2UUA - chains A and E of the 23 polymer chains in the assembly; structure by X-ray diffraction, 2.90 A resolution.

# Chain A
Molecule: 16S RRNA
From: Thermus thermophilus
Sequence (1522 nucleotides; each row starts with the number of its first residue; note: 47 numbers in that range are skipped by the numbering (no residue carries them; nothing is unmodelled there); a row labelled like 189A-189L holds insertion residues (189A, then the next letters in order); numbering starts at 0):
     0 UUUGUUGGAG AGUUUGAUCC UGGCUCAGGG UGAACGCUGG CGGCGUGCCU AAGACAUGCA
    60 AGUCGUGCGG GCCG
    76 CGGGGUUUU
    88 ACUCCG
    96 UGGUCAGCGG CGGACGGGUG AGUAACGCGU GGGU
  129A G
   130 ACCUACCCGG AAGAGGGGGA CAACCCGGGG AAACUCGGGC UAAUCCCCCA UGUGGACCCG
189A-189L CCCCUUGGGGUG
   190 UGUCCAAAGG GCUUU
   216 GCCCGCUUCC GGAUGGGCCC GCGUCCCAUC AGCUAGUUGG UGGGGUAAUG GCCCACCAAG
   276 GCGACGACGG GUAGCCGGUC UGAGAGGAUG GCCGGCCACA GGGGCACUGA GACACGGGCC
   336 CCACUCCUAC GGGAGGCAGC AGUUAGGAAU CUUCCGCAAU GGGCGCAAGC CUGACGGAGC
   396 GACGCCGCUU GGAGGAAGAA GCCCUUCGGG GUGUAAACUC CUGA
   441 ACCCGGGACG AAACCCCC
   460 GA
   470 CGAGGGGA
   479 CUGACGGUAC CGGGGUAA
   498 UAGCGCCGGC CAACUCCGUG CCAGCAGCCG CGGUAAUACG GAGGGCGCGA GCGUUACCCG
   558 GAUUCACUGG GCGUAAAGGG CGUGUAGGCG GCCUGGGGCG UCCCAUGUGA AAGACCACGG
   618 CUCAACCGUG GGGGAGCGUG GGAUACGCUC AGGCUAGACG GUGGGAGAGG GUGGUGGAAU
   678 UCCCGGAGUA GCGGUGAAAU GCGCAGAUAC CGGGAGGAAC GCCGAUGGCG AAGGCAGCCA
   738 CCUGGUCCAC CCGUGACGCU GAGGCGCGAA AGCGUGGGGA GCAAACCGGA UUAGAUACCC
   798 GGGUAGUCCA CGCCCUAAAC GAUGCGCGCU AGGUCUCUGG GUCU
   848 CCUGGGGGCC GAAGCUAACG CGUUAAGCGC GCCGCCUGGG GAGUACGGCC GCAAGGCUGA
   908 AACUCAAAGG AAUUGACGGG GGCCCGCACA AGCGGUGGAG CAUGUGGUUU AAUUCGAAGC
   968 AACGCGAAGA ACCUUACCAG GCCUUGACAU GCUA
 1001A G
  1002 GGAACCCGGG UGAAAGCCUG GGGUGCCCC
1030A-1030D GCGA
  1031 GGGGAGCCCU AGCACAGGUG CUGCAUGGCC GUCGUCAGCU CGUGCCGUGA GGUGUUGGGU
  1091 UAAGUCCCGC AACGAGCGCA ACCCCCGCCG UUAGUUGCCA GCGGUUCGGC CGGGCACUCU
  1151 AACGGGACUG CCCGCG
  1168 AAAGCGGGAG GAAGGAGGGG ACGACGUCUG GUCAGCAUGG CCCUUACGGC CUGGGCGACA
  1228 CACGUGCUAC AAUGCCCACU ACAAAGCGAU GCCACCCGGC AACGGGGAGC UAAUCGCAAA
  1288 AAGGUGGGCC CAGUUCGGAU UGGGGUCUGC AACCCGACCC CAUGAAGCCG GAAUCGCUAG
  1348 UAAUCGCGGA UCAGCC
 1363A A
  1364 UGCCGCGGUG AAUACGUUCC CGGGCCUUGU ACACACCGCC CGUCACGCCA UGGGAGCGGG
  1424 CUCUACCCGA AGUCGCCGG
1442A-1442B GA
  1443 GCCUA
  1452 C
  1456 GGGCAGGCGC CGAGGGUAGG GCCCGUGACU GGGGCGAAGU CGUAACAAGG UAGCUGUACC
  1516 GGAAGGUGCG GCUGGA
 1531A U
  1535 C
1531C-1531D AC
  1538 C
  1532 UC
  1539 CUUUCU
Disordered / not traced: 0-4, 1531A, 1535, 1531C-1531D, 1538
Ion coordination: Mg2+ site 1: U12, G21, G22; Mg2+ site 2: U12, C526, A914; Mg2+ site 3: G15, U920; Mg2+ site 4 near G21 (its only coordinating residue here); Mg2+ site 5: A33, C398; Mg2+ site 6: U37, G38; Mg2+ site 7: C48, G115; Mg2+ site 8 near A53 (its only coordinating residue here); Mg2+ site 9: A59, U387; Mg2+ site 10: G61, U62, G105; Mg2+ site 11: G69, G70, U99; Mg2+ site 12: A116, G117, G289; 95 more Mg2+ sites not listed; 20 more K+ sites not listed
Ligand contacts: paromomycin (PAR): G1405, U1406, C1407, A1408, C1409, G1489, C1490, G1491, A1492, A1493, G1494, U1495, C1496

# Chain E
Protein: 30S ribosomal protein S5
From: Thermus thermophilus
Reference sequence: Q5SHQ5 (RS5_THET8); residues 2-162 here correspond to UniProt positions 1-161 (UniProt number = residue number - 1)
Amino-acid sequence (162 residues; row label = number of the first residue in the row):
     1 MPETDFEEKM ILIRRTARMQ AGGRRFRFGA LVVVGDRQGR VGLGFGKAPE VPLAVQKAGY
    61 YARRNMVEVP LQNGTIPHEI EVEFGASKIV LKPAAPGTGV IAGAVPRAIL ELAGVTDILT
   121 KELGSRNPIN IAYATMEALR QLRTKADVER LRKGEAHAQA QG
Disordered / not traced: 1-4, 156-162
Ion coordination: K+ near Glu83 (its only coordinating residue here)

# How chain A and chain E interact
Contacting residue pairs (79):
  U5(A) - Ala95(E)  base contact
  G6(A) - Ala94(E)  base contact
  G6(A) - Ala95(E)  hydrogen bond to the base
  G6(A) - Thr98(E)  hydrogen bond to the base
  G6(A) - Leu119(E)  base contact
  G7(A) - Lys92(E)  hydrogen bond to the base
  G7(A) - Ile101(E)  phosphate contact
  G7(A) - Thr120(E)  hydrogen bond to the sugar
  G7(A) - Lys121(E)  base contact
  A8(A) - Ile101(E)  sugar contact
  A8(A) - Ala102(E)  hydrogen bond to the sugar
  A8(A) - Gly103(E)  hydrogen bond to the sugar
  A8(A) - Thr120(E)  sugar contact
  G9(A) - Lys121(E)  salt bridge to the phosphate
  G9(A) - Glu122(E)  hydrogen bond to the phosphate
  G9(A) - Arg126(E)  base contact
  A10(A) - Arg126(E)  salt bridge to the phosphate
  G15(A) - Ala17(E)  hydrogen bond to the base
  G15(A) - Arg18(E)  base contact
  G15(A) - Met19(E)  base contact
  G15(A) - Arg24(E)  hydrogen bond to the sugar
  A16(A) - Thr16(E)  sugar contact
  A16(A) - Ala17(E)  hydrogen bond to the sugar
  U17(A) - Arg14(E)  salt bridge to the phosphate
  C18(A) - Arg14(E)  salt bridge to the phosphate
  C18(A) - Asn127(E)  hydrogen bond to the phosphate
  C18(A) - Asn130(E)  phosphate contact
  C19(A) - Ala86(E)  phosphate contact
  C19(A) - Ser125(E)  hydrogen bond to the phosphate
  C19(A) - Asn127(E)  hydrogen bond to the phosphate
  C19(A) - Asn130(E)  hydrogen bond to the phosphate
  U20(A) - Ala86(E)  phosphate contact
  U20(A) - Ser125(E)  phosphate contact
  G558(A) - Lys121(E)  phosphate contact
  G558(A) - Arg126(E)  phosphate contact
  A559(A) - Lys121(E)  salt bridge to the phosphate
  A559(A) - Arg126(E)  salt bridge to the phosphate
  U560(A) - Leu123(E)  base contact
  A864(A) - Gly85(E)  phosphate contact
  U921(A) - Arg18(E)  sugar contact
  U921(A) - Met19(E)  hydrogen bond to the sugar
  G922(A) - Met19(E)  sugar contact
  G922(A) - Gln20(E)  sugar contact
  G922(A) - Ala21(E)  hydrogen bond to the phosphate
  A923(A) - Ala21(E)  phosphate contact
  C1069(A) - Arg25(E)  hydrogen bond to the phosphate
  U1070(A) - Arg18(E)  salt bridge to the phosphate
  U1070(A) - Gln20(E)  phosphate contact
  U1070(A) - Arg25(E)  salt bridge to the phosphate
  C1071(A) - Arg18(E)  salt bridge to the phosphate
  C1071(A) - Arg27(E)  salt bridge to the phosphate
  G1072(A) - Pro49(E)  phosphate contact
  G1072(A) - Leu53(E)  phosphate contact
  G1072(A) - Lys57(E)  salt bridge to the phosphate
  U1073(A) - Lys57(E)  salt bridge to the phosphate
  G1074(A) - Tyr60(E)  phosphate contact
  G1074(A) - Tyr61(E)  hydrogen bond to the phosphate
  G1077(A) - Lys47(E)  hydrogen bond to the base
  U1078(A) - Ile129(E)  sugar contact
  U1078(A) - Asn130(E)  hydrogen bond to the sugar
  G1079(A) - Arg14(E)  hydrogen bond to the phosphate
  G1079(A) - Tyr133(E)  phosphate contact
  A1080(A) - Arg14(E)  salt bridge to the phosphate
  A1080(A) - Thr16(E)  hydrogen bond to the phosphate
  A1080(A) - Ala17(E)  sugar contact
  A1080(A) - Phe45(E)  phosphate contact
  A1080(A) - Lys47(E)  salt bridge to the phosphate
  G1081(A) - Thr16(E)  hydrogen bond to the phosphate
  G1081(A) - Ala17(E)  hydrogen bond to the phosphate
  G1081(A) - Arg18(E)  phosphate contact
  G1081(A) - Arg27(E)  salt bridge to the phosphate
  C1192(A) - Arg25(E)  hydrogen bond to the base
  G1193(A) - Arg25(E)  sugar contact
  U1194(A) - Gly22(E)  sugar contact
  A1396(A) - Met19(E)  base contact
  C1397(A) - Arg24(E)  salt bridge to the phosphate
  A1398(A) - Gln20(E)  base contact
  A1398(A) - Gly22(E)  base contact
  A1398(A) - Gly23(E)  base contact
Also at the interface, not in a pair above, chain A (37 interface residues in all): G1082
Also at the interface, not in a pair above, chain E (44 interface residues in all): Ala48, Phe84, Ser87, Val90, Pro96

# Overview
37 residues of chain A face 44 of chain E across their interface; the contacts include 25 hydrogen bonds and
16 salt bridges. Polar contacts include G6(A)-Ala95(E), G6(A)-Thr98(E) and G7(A)-Lys92(E). Ligands of chain A:
paromomycin. U12(A), G21(A) and G22(A) coordinate Mg2+ site 1.
Chain A is 16S RRNA and chain E is 30S ribosomal protein S5, both from Thermus thermophilus; the structure,
Structure of the Thermus thermophilus 30S ribosomal subunit complexed with a Valine-ASL with cmo5U in position
..., was determined by X-ray diffraction together with 2UUC, 2UU9 and 2UUB from the same study.
